PDB entry 7VPD | electron microscopy, 3.77 A resolution | chains D and O of the 11 polymer chains in the assembly

Chain D:
Name: DNA-directed RNA polymerase subunit beta'
Source organism: Streptomyces coelicolor A3(2)
Notes: EC 2.7.7.6
UniProt: Q8CJT1 (RPOC_STRCO); residues 1-1299 here = UniProt positions 1-1299
Sequence (1307 residues; row label = number of the first residue in the row):
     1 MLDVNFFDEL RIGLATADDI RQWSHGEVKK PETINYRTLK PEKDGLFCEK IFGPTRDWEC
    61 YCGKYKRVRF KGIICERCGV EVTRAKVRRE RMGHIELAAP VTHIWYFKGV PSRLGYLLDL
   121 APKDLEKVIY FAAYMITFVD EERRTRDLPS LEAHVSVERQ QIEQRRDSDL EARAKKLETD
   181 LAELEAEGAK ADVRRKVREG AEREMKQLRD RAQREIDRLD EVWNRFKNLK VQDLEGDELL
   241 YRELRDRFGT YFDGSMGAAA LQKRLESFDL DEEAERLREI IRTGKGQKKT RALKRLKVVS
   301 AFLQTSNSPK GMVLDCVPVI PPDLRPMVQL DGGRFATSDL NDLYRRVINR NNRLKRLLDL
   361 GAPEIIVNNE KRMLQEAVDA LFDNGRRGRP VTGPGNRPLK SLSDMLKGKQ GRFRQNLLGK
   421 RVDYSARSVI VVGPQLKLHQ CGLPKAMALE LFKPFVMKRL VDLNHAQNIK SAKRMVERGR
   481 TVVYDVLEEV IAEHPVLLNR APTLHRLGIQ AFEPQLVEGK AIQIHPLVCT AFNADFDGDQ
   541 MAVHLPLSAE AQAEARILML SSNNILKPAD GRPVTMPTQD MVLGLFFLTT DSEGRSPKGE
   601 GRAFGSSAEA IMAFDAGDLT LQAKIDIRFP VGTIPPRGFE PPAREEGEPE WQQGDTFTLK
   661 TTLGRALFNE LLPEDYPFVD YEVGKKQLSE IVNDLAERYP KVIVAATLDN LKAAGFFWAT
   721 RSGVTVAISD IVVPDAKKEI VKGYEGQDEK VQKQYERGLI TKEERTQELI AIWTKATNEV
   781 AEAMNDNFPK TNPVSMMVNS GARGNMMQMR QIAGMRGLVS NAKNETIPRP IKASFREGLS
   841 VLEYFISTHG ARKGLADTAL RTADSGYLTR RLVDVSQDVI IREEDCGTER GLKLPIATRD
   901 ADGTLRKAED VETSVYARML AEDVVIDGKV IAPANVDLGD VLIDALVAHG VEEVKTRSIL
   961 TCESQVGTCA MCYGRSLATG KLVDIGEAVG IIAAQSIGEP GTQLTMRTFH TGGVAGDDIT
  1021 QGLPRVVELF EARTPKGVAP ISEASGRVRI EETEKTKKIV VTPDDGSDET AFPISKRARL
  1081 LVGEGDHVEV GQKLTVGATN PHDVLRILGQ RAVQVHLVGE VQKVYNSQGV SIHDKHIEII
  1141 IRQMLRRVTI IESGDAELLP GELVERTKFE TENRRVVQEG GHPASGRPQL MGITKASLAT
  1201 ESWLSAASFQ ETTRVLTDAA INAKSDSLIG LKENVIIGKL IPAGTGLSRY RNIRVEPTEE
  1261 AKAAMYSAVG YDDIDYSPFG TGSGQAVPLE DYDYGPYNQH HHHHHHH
Unresolved in the structure: 1-6, 1266-1307
Construct notes: expression tag (1300-1307)
Ion coordination: Zn2+ site 1: Cys60, Cys62, Cys75, Cys78; Mg2+: Asp535, Asp539; Zn2+ site 2: Cys886, Cys962, Cys969, Cys972
UniProt features mapped onto this chain:
  - binding site (Zn(2+)): Cys60, Cys62, Cys75, Cys78, Cys886, Cys962, Cys969, Cys972
  - binding site (Mg(2+)): Asp535, Asp537, Asp539

Chain O:
Molecule: 84-nt DNA strand
Sequence (84 nucleotides; each row starts with the number of its first residue):
     1 CAAGGCACAT GACAACGGTG TTCAGTGCCG CGTTGCCCGA TACCCCCTAC CCGTAGTTGA
    61 CTGGCATCCG GGCGCCGGGT CGCC

Chain D / chain O interface:
Pairs across the interface (7; chain D residue first):
  Tyr36(D) with DC52(O), hydrogen bond to the phosphate
  Pro111(D) with DG78(O), sugar contact
  Pro122(D) with DG79(O), phosphate contact
  Arg291(D) with DG79(O), salt bridge to the phosphate
  Lys294(D) with DG78(O), salt bridge to the phosphate
  Arg389(D) with DT67(O), hydrogen bond to the phosphate
  Arg1033(D) with DC75(O), phosphate contact
Also at the interface, not in a pair above, chain D (9 interface residues in all): Asn35, Tyr116
Also at the interface, not in a pair above, chain O (8 interface residues in all): DC51, DC68, DG74

Overview:
The interface between chain D and chain O involves 9 residues on one side and 8 on the other; the contacts
include 2 hydrogen bonds and 2 salt bridges. Polar pairs include Tyr36(D)-DC52(O), Arg389(D)-DT67(O) and
Arg291(D)-DG79(O).
Here chain D is DNA-directed RNA polymerase subunit beta' (Streptomyces coelicolor A3(2)) and chain O is an
84-nt DNA strand. Entry 7VPD (Cryo-EM structure of Streptomyces coelicolor RNAP-promoter open complex with one
Zur dimers) was determined by electron microscopy together with 7VO0, 7VO9, 7VPZ, 7X74, 7X75 and 7X76 from the
same study.
